PDB entry 8HNV | electron microscopy, 3.10 A resolution | chains A and C of the 5 polymer chains in the assembly

== Chain A ==
Molecule: CRISPR-associated endonuclease Cas9
From: Haemophilus parainfluenzae
UniProt: F0ET08 (F0ET08_HAEPA); residues 1-1054 here = UniProt positions 1-1054
Amino-acid sequence (1055 residues; numbered 0 to 1054; the number before each row is that of its first residue; numbering starts at 0):
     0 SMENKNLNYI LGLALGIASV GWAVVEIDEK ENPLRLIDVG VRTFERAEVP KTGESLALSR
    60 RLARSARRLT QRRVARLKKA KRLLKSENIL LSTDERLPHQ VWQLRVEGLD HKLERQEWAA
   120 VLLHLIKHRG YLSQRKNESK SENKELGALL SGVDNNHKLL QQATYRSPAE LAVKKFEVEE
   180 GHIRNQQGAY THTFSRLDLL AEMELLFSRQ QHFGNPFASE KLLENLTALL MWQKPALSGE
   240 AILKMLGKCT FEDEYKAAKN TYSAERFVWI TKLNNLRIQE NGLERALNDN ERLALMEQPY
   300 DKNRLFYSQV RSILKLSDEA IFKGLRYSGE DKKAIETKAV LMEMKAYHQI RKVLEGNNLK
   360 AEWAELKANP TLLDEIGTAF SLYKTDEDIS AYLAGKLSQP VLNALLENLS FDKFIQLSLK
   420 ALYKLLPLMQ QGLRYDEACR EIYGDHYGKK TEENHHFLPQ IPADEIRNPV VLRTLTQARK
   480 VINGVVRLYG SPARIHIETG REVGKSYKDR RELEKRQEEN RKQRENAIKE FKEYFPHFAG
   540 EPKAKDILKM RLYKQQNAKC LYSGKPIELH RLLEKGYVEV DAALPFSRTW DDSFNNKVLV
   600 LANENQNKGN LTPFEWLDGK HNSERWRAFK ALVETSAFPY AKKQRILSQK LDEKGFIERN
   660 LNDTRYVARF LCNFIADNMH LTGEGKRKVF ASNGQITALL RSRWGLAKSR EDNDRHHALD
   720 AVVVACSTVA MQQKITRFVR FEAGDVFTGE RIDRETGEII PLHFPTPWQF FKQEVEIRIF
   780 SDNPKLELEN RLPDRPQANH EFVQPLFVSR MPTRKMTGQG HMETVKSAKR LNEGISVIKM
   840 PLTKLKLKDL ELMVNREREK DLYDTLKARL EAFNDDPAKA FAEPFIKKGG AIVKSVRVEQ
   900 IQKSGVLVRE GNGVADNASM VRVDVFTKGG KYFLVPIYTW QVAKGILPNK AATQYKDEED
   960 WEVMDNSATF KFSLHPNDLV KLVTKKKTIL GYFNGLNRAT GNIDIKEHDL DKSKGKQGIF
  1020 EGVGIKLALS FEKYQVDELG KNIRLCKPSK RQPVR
Unresolved in the structure: 0-3, 91-94, 131-146, 272-290, 310-340, 431-434, 443-452, 500-664, 727-769, 788-801
Construct notes: expression tag (0); engineered mutation Ala13 (Asp in F0ET08), Ala581 (His in F0ET08)

== Chain C ==
Molecule: target strand
Sequence (35 nucleotides; each row starts with the number of its first residue):
     1 TGAAATCATA TGTGTGATTA AATGTTAGAG TGACC
Unresolved in the structure: 19-35

== Interface between chain A and chain C ==
Contacting residue pairs - 36 pairs, chain A then chain C:
  Ala147(A) - DT15(C)  sugar contact
  Leu148(A) - DT15(C)  phosphate contact
  Leu148(A) - DG16(C)  sugar contact
  Leu149(A) - DG16(C)  hydrogen bond to the phosphate
  Leu149(A) - DA17(C)  phosphate contact
  Tyr189(A) - DG14(C)  hydrogen bond to the base
  Tyr189(A) - DT15(C)  sugar contact
  Ala235(A) - DT18(C)  base contact
  Gln818(A) - DG12(C)  phosphate contact
  Met821(A) - DT11(C)  phosphate contact
  Met821(A) - DG12(C)  phosphate contact
  Glu822(A) - DG12(C)  hydrogen bond to the phosphate
  Thr823(A) - DT11(C)  sugar contact
  Thr823(A) - DG12(C)  hydrogen bond to the phosphate
  Lys847(A) - DA10(C)  phosphate contact
  Gln953(A) - DA3(C)  base contact
  Gln953(A) - DA4(C)  hydrogen bond to the base
  Tyr954(A) - DG2(C)  sugar contact
  Tyr954(A) - DA3(C)  hydrogen bond to the base
  Tyr954(A) - DA4(C)  hydrogen bond to the base
  Thr999(A) - DA5(C)  base contact
  Thr999(A) - DT6(C)  base contact
  Asn1001(A) - DA4(C)  sugar contact
  Asn1001(A) - DA5(C)  hydrogen bond to the base
  Glu1020(A) - DA5(C)  sugar contact
  Gly1021(A) - DA4(C)  sugar contact
  Gly1021(A) - DA5(C)  sugar contact
  Gly1021(A) - DT6(C)  base contact
  Val1022(A) - DA5(C)  phosphate contact
  Gly1023(A) - DA4(C)  phosphate contact
  Gly1023(A) - DA5(C)  hydrogen bond to the phosphate
  Ile1024(A) - DA4(C)  hydrogen bond to the phosphate
  Lys1025(A) - DA3(C)  salt bridge to the phosphate
  Lys1025(A) - DA4(C)  hydrogen bond to the phosphate
  Leu1026(A) - DA3(C)  sugar contact
  Leu1026(A) - DA4(C)  phosphate contact
Other interface residues (no listed pair), chain A (23 interface residues in all): Asp848, Gln899

== Summary ==
23 residues of chain A and 13 residues of chain C are in contact; the contacts include 11 hydrogen bonds and 1
salt bridge. Among the polar pairs are Tyr189(A)-DG14(C), Gln953(A)-DA4(C) and Tyr954(A)-DA3(C).
Here chain A is CRISPR-associated endonuclease Cas9 (Haemophilus parainfluenzae) and chain C is target strand.
Entry 8HNV (CryoEM structure of HpaCas9-sgRNA-dsDNA in the presence of AcrIIC4) was determined by electron
microscopy (same publication as 8HNT and 8HNW).
